PDB entry 7PG2 | electron microscopy, 6.70 A resolution (low resolution: residue-level contacts below are approximate; hydrogen-bond / salt-bridge calls are withheld) | chains B and I of the 8 polymer chains in the assembly

== Chain B ==
Molecule: Isoform Short of Insulin receptor
Organism: Homo sapiens
Notes: EC 2.7.10.1
UniProt: P06213 (INSR_HUMAN), isoform P06213-2; residues -26 to 1343 here correspond to UniProt positions 1-1370 (UniProt number = residue number + 27)
Amino-acid sequence (1382 residues; row label = number of the first residue in the row; numbers below 1 keep their minus sign (Met-26 is residue -26)):
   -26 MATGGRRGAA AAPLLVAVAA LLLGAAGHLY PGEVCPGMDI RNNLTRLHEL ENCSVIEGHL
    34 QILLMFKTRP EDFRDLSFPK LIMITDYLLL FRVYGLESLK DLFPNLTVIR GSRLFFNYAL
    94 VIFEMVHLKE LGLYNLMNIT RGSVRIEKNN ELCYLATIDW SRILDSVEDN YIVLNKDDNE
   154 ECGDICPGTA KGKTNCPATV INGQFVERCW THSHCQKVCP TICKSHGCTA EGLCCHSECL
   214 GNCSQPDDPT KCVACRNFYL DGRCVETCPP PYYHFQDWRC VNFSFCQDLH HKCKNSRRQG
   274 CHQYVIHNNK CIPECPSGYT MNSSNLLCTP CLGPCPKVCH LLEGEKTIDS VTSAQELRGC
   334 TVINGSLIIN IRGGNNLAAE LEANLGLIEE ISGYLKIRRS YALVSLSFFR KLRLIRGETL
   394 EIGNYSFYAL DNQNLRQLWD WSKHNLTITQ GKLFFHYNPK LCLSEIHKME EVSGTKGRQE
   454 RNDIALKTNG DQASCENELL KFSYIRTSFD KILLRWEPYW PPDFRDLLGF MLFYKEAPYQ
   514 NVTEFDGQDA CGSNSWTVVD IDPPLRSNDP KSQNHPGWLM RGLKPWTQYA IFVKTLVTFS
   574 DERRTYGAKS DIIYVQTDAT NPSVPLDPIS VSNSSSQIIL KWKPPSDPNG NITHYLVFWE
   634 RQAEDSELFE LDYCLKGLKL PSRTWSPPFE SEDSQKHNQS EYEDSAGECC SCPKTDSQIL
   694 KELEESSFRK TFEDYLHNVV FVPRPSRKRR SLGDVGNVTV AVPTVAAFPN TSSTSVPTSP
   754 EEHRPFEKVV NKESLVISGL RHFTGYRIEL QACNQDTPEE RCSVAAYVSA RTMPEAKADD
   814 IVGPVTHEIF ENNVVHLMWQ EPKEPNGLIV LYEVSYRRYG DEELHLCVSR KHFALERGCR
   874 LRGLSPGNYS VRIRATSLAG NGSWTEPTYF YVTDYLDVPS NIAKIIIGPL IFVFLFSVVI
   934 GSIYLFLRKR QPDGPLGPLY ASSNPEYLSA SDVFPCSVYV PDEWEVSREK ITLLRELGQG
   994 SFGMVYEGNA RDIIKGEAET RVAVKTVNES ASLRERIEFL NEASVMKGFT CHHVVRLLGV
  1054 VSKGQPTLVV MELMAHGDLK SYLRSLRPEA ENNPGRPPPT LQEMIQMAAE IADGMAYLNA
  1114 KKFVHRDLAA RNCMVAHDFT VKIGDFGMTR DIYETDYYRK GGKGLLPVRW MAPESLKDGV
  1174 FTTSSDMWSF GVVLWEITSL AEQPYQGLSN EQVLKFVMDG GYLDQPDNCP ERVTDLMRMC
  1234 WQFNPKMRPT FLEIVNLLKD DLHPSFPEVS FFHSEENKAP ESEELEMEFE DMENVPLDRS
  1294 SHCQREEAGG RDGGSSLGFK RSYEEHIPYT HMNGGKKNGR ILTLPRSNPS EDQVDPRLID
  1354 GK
Disordered / not traced: -26 to 0, 163-167, 173-176, 268-273, 540-545, 648-674, 719-755, 908-1355
Differences from the reference sequence: expression tag (1344-1355)
Swiss-Prot annotation at these positions:
  - region: Glu706 to Phe714 (Insulin-binding), Tyr972 (Important for interaction with IRS1, SHC1 and STAT5B)
  - site: Phe39 (Insulin-binding)
  - modified residue: Ser373 (Phosphoserine), Tyr374 (Phosphotyrosine), Ser380 (Phosphoserine), Tyr972 (Phosphotyrosine)
  - glycosylation (N-linked (GlcNAc...) asparagine): Asn16, Asn25, Asn78, Asn111, Asn215, Asn255, Asn295, Asn337, Asn397, Asn418, Asn514, Asn606, Asn624, Asn671
Cystine bridges: Cys8-Cys26, Cys126-Cys155, Cys159-Cys182, Cys169-Cys188, Cys192-Cys201, Cys196-Cys207, Cys208-Cys216, Cys212-Cys225, Cys228-Cys237, Cys241-Cys253, Cys259-Cys284, Cys266-Cys274, Cys288-Cys301, Cys304-Cys308, Cys312-Cys333, Cys435-Cys468, Cys647-Cys860, Cys682-Cys685, Cys786-Cys795

== Chain I ==
Molecule: Insulin
Organism: Homo sapiens
UniProt: P01308 (INS_HUMAN); residues 1-21 here correspond to UniProt positions 90-110 (UniProt number = residue number + 89)
Amino-acid sequence (21 residues; numbered 1 to 21; the number before each row is that of its first residue):
     1 GIVEQCCTSI CSLYQLENYC N
Cystine bridges: Cys6-Cys11

== How chain B and chain I interact ==
Pairs across the interface (16; chain B residue first):
  Arg488(B) with Leu13(I); Glu17(I)
  Asp535(B) with Tyr14(I)
  Pro537(B) with Tyr14(I)
  Leu538(B) with Tyr14(I)
  Asn547(B) with Tyr14(I)
  His548(B) with Tyr14(I)
  Pro549(B) with Tyr14(I)
  Gly550(B) with Leu13(I)
  Trp551(B) with Ser12(I)
  Arg554(B) with Cys11(I); Ser12(I); Leu13(I)
  Tyr675(B) with Cys7(I); Thr8(I)
  Glu676(B) with Cys7(I)
Other interface residues (no listed pair), chain B (14 interface residues in all): Ile534, Pro536
Other interface residues (no listed pair), chain I (8 interface residues in all): Leu16

== In short ==
14 residues of chain B and 8 residues of chain I are in contact.
Chain B is Isoform Short of Insulin receptor and chain I is Insulin, both from Homo sapiens; the structure,
Low resolution Cryo-EM structure of full-length insulin receptor bound to 3 insulin, conf 1, was determined by
electron microscopy together with 7PG0, 7PG3 and 7PG4 from the same study.
